PDB entry 6NB4 | electron microscopy, 3.60 A resolution | chains H and L of the 5 polymer chains in the assembly

[Chain H]
Name: LCA60 heavy chain
Source organism: Homo sapiens
Chain sequence (127 residues; numbered 1 to 127; the number before each row is that of its first residue):
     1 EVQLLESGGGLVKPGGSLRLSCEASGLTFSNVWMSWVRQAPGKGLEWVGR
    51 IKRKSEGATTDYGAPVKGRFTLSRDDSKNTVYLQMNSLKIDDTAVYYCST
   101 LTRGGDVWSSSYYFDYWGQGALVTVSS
Unresolved in the structure: 1, 125-127
Cystine bridges: Cys22-Cys98

[Chain L]
Name: LCA60 light chain
Source organism: Homo sapiens
Chain sequence (109 residues; each row starts with the number of its first residue):
     1 QSALTQPASVSGSPGQSITISCTGTSSDVGTYDLVSWYQQHPGKSPKLMI
    51 YADIKRPSGVSHRFSGSKSGNTASLTISGLQSADEADYYCCLYAGSSTSV
   101 IFGGGTKVT
Unresolved in the structure: 1-2, 109
Cystine bridges: Cys22-Cys90

[Chain H / chain L interface]
Residue-residue contacts - 20 pairs, chain H then chain L:
  Gly44(H) - Tyr89(L)
  Leu45(H) - Tyr89(L)
  Leu45(H) - Phe102(L)
  Trp47(H) - Ser99(L)
  Trp47(H) - Val100(L)  hydrophobic
  Trp47(H) - Phe102(L)
  Tyr97(H) - Lys44(L)
  Tyr97(H) - Ser45(L)
  Ser111(H) - Ala52(L)
  Tyr112(H) - Tyr93(L)  hydrophobic
  Tyr112(H) - Ala94(L)
  Tyr112(H) - Gly95(L)
  Tyr113(H) - Tyr38(L)
  Tyr113(H) - Tyr51(L)  hydrophobic
  Phe114(H) - Tyr38(L)  hydrogen bond (backbone-side chain)
  Phe114(H) - Leu48(L)
  Trp117(H) - Tyr38(L)  hydrophobic
  Trp117(H) - Ser45(L)
  Trp117(H) - Pro46(L)  hydrogen bond (side chain-backbone)
  Gly118(H) - Ser45(L)
Interface residues without a listed pair, chain H (12 interface residues in all): Lys43, Glu46
Interface residues without a listed pair, chain L (19 interface residues in all): Asp33, Leu34, Ser36, Lys47, Gly104

[Summary]
12 residues of chain H and 19 residues of chain L are in contact; the contacts include 2 hydrogen bonds. Polar
pairs include Phe114(H)-Tyr38(L) and Trp117(H)-Pro46(L).
Here chain H is LCA60 heavy chain and chain L is LCA60 light chain, both from Homo sapiens. Entry 6NB4
(MERS-CoV S complex with human neutralizing LCA60 antibody Fab fragment (state 2)) was determined by electron
microscopy (same publication as 6NB3, 6NB5, 6NB6, 6NB7 and 6NB8).
